2XN9 - chains A and B of the 6 polymer chains in the assembly; structure by X-ray diffraction, 2.30 A resolution.

Chain A:
Protein: T cell receptor alpha chain C region
From: Homo sapiens
Notes: fragment: extracellular domain, residues 1-95
UniProt: P01848 (TCA_HUMAN); residues 110-204 here correspond to UniProt positions 1-95 (UniProt number = residue number - 109)
Amino-acid sequence (204 residues; numbered 1 to 204; the number before each row is that of its first residue):
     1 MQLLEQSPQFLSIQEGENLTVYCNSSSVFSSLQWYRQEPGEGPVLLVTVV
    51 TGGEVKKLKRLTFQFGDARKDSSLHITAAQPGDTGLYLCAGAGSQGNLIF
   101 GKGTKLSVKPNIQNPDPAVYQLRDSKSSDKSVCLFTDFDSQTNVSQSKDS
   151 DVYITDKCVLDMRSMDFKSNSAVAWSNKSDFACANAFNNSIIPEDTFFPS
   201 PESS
Disordered / not traced: 1, 201-204
Sequence notes: engineered mutation C158 (Thr49 in P01848)
Cystine bridges: C23-C89, C133-C183
Reported in the primary citation:
  - Na+ coordination through a water molecule: T51

Chain B:
Protein: T cell receptor beta-1 chain C region
From: Homo sapiens
Notes: fragment: extracellular domain, residues 1-130
UniProt: P01850 (TRBC1_HUMAN); residues 115-244 here correspond to UniProt positions 1-130 (UniProt number = residue number - 114)
Amino-acid sequence (244 residues; row label = number of the first residue in the row):
     1 MVDGGITQSPKYLFRKEGQNVTLSCEQNLNHDAMYWYRQDPGQGLRLIYY
    51 SQIVNDFQKGDIAEGYSVSREKKESFPLTVTSAQKNPTAFYLCASSSRSS
   101 YEQYFGPGTRLTVTEDLKNVFPPEVAVFEPSEAEISHTQKATLVCLATGF
   151 YPDHVELSWWVNGKEVHSGVCTDPQPLKEQPALNDSRYSLSSRLRVSATF
   201 WQNPRNHFRCQVQFYGLSENDEWTQDRAKPVTQIVSAEAWGRAD
Disordered / not traced: 1-2
Sequence notes: conflict K118 (Asn4 in P01850), N119 (Lys5 in P01850), Y151 (Phe37 in P01850), S189 (Cys75 in P01850); engineered mutation C171 (Ser57 in P01850)
Cystine bridges: C25-C93, C145-C210

Interface between chain A and chain B:
Contacting residue pairs (94):
  Q33(A) - Y101(B)  hydrogen bond (side chain-backbone)
  Q33(A) - E102(B)
  Y35(A) - Q103(B)  hydrogen bond (side chain-backbone)
  Y35(A) - F105(B)  hydrophobic
  Q37(A) - Q39(B)  hydrogen bond
  G40(A) - F90(B)
  G40(A) - P107(B)
  E41(A) - F90(B)
  E41(A) - P107(B)
  G42(A) - L92(B)
  G42(A) - F105(B)
  G42(A) - G106(B)
  G42(A) - P107(B)
  P43(A) - L92(B)
  P43(A) - F105(B)
  L45(A) - E102(B)
  T48(A) - Y101(B)
  V50(A) - Y101(B)  hydrophobic
  L86(A) - Q39(B)
  N97(A) - Y35(B)
  N97(A) - L47(B)
  N97(A) - Y50(B)
  L98(A) - Q103(B)
  F100(A) - Y37(B)
  F100(A) - L45(B)
  F100(A) - F105(B)  hydrophobic
  G101(A) - G44(B)
  K102(A) - G42(B)
  K102(A) - Q43(B)
  K102(A) - G44(B)
  D116(A) - H137(B)  salt bridge
  Y120(A) - S131(B)
  Y120(A) - A133(B)
  Y120(A) - E134(B)
  Y120(A) - H137(B)
  Y120(A) - T138(B)
  Q121(A) - S131(B)
  L122(A) - F128(B)
  L122(A) - E129(B)
  L122(A) - T142(B)
  L122(A) - V144(B)  hydrophobic
  R123(A) - F128(B)
  R123(A) - E129(B)  hydrogen bond (backbone-backbone)
  R123(A) - S131(B)
  D124(A) - V127(B)
  D124(A) - F128(B)
  S125(A) - V127(B)  hydrogen bond (backbone-backbone)
  S125(A) - E129(B)  hydrogen bond
  S125(A) - E238(B)  hydrogen bond (side chain-backbone)
  S125(A) - A239(B)
  K130(A) - A126(B)
  K130(A) - F128(B)
  S131(A) - F128(B)
  V132(A) - F128(B)  hydrophobic
  V132(A) - L146(B)  hydrophobic
  L134(A) - T142(B)
  T136(A) - R195(B)
  D137(A) - T138(B)
  D137(A) - R195(B)  salt bridge
  Y153(A) - L177(B)  hydrophobic
  Y153(A) - E179(B)
  I154(A) - L177(B)
  T155(A) - D173(B)
  T155(A) - L177(B)
  T155(A) - S191(B)  hydrogen bond
  T155(A) - R193(B)
  D156(A) - R193(B)
  C158(A) - C171(B)  disulfide
  C158(A) - T172(B)  hydrogen bond (side chain-backbone)
  C158(A) - R193(B)
  V159(A) - C171(B)  hydrogen bond (backbone-side chain)
  L160(A) - G169(B)
  L160(A) - V170(B)
  L160(A) - C171(B)  hydrophobic
  L160(A) - R193(B)
  L160(A) - R195(B)
  D161(A) - S168(B)  hydrogen bond (backbone-side chain)
  D161(A) - G169(B)  hydrogen bond (backbone-backbone)
  M162(A) - K140(B)
  M162(A) - R195(B)
  M162(A) - V196(B)
  M162(A) - S197(B)
  R163(A) - H167(B)
  R163(A) - S168(B)
  M165(A) - K140(B)
  F167(A) - K140(B)
  F167(A) - R195(B)
  S169(A) - R195(B)  hydrogen bond
  S171(A) - R193(B)  hydrogen bond (backbone-side chain)
  A172(A) - R193(B)
  W175(A) - L146(B)  hydrophobic
  W175(A) - S189(B)
  F197(A) - H137(B)
  P199(A) - A133(B)  hydrophobic
Interface residues without a listed pair, chain A (52 interface residues in all): S31, L88, I99, S150, V173
Interface residues without a listed pair, chain B (52 interface residues in all): Q52, D61, P130, T148, K178
Disulfides between the chains: C158(A)-C171(B)
Interface features reported in the paper:
  - residue pairs: C158(A)-C171(B) (covalent link)

Summary:
Chain A and chain B each contribute 52 residues to their interface, with 1 disulfide bond, 14 hydrogen bonds
and 2 salt bridges. Polar pairs include D116(A)-H137(B), D137(A)-R195(B) and Q33(A)-Y101(B). The paper
describes a contact between C158(A) and C171(B). From the paper: water-mediated Na+ coordination by T51(A).
Here chain A is T cell receptor alpha chain C region and chain B is T cell receptor beta-1 chain C region,
both from Homo sapiens. Entry 2XN9 (Crystal structure of the ternary complex between human T cell receptor,
staphylococcal enterotoxin H and human ...) was determined by X-ray diffraction, deposited together with 2XNA.
